1V9U - chains 3 and 4 of the 5 polymer chains in the assembly; structure by X-ray diffraction, 3.60 A resolution.

Chain 3:
Protein: Coat protein VP3
Source organism: Human rhinovirus 2
UniProt: P04936 (POLG_HRV2); residues 1-237 here correspond to UniProt positions 331-567 (UniProt number = residue number + 330)
Sequence (237 residues; numbered 1 to 237; the number before each row is that of its first residue):
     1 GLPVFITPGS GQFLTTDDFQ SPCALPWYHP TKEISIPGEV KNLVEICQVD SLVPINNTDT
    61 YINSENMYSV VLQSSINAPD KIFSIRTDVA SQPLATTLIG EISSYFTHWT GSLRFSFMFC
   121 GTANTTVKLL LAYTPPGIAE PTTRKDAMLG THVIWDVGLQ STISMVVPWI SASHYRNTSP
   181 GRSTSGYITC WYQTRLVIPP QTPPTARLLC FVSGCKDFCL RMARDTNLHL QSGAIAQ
UniProt features mapped onto this chain:
  - region: I235 to Q237 (Amphipathic alpha-helix)

Chain 4:
Protein: Coat protein VP4
Source organism: Human rhinovirus 2
UniProt: P04936 (POLG_HRV2); residues 1-68 here correspond to UniProt positions 2-69 (UniProt number = residue number + 1)
Sequence (68 residues; each row starts with the number of its first residue):
     1 GAQVSRQNVG THSTQNSVSN GSSLNYFNIN YFKDAASNGA SKLEFTQDPS KFTDPVKDVL
    61 EKGIPTLQ
Disordered / not traced: 1, 8-24, 44-68
UniProt features mapped onto this chain:
  - site: Q68 (Cleavage)
  - lipidation: G1 (N-myristoyl glycine)

Chain 3 / chain 4 interface:
Contacting residue pairs - 16 pairs, chain 3 then chain 4:
  D18(3) with G39(4); A40(4), hydrogen bond (side chain-backbone)
  Q20(3) with I29(4); N30(4); Y31(4); F32(4); S37(4)
  S21(3) with F32(4); S37(4), hydrogen bond (backbone-side chain)
  P22(3) with F32(4); S37(4)
  C23(3) with S37(4), hydrogen bond (backbone-side chain)
  P26(3) with K33(4); D34(4)
  W27(3) with K33(4); D34(4), hydrogen bond (backbone-side chain)
Also at the interface, not in a pair above, chain 3 (8 interface residues in all): L25
Also at the interface, not in a pair above, chain 4 (10 interface residues in all): N38

In short:
The interface between chain 3 and chain 4 involves 8 residues on one side and 10 on the other, with 4 hydrogen
bonds. Polar pairs include D18(3)-A40(4), S21(3)-S37(4) and C23(3)-S37(4).
Chain 3 is Coat protein VP3 and chain 4 is Coat protein VP4, both from Human rhinovirus 2; the structure,
Human Rhinovirus 2 bound to a fragment of its cellular receptor protein, was determined by X-ray diffraction.
